Entry 3HB5 (X-ray diffraction, 2.00 A resolution); this record covers chain X.

== Chain X ==
Molecule: Estradiol 17-beta-dehydrogenase 1
Organism: Homo sapiens
Notes: EC 1.1.1.62
UniProtKB: P14061 (DHB1_HUMAN); residues 1-327 here correspond to UniProt positions 2-328 (UniProt number = residue number + 1)
Sequence (327 residues; each row starts with the number of its first residue):
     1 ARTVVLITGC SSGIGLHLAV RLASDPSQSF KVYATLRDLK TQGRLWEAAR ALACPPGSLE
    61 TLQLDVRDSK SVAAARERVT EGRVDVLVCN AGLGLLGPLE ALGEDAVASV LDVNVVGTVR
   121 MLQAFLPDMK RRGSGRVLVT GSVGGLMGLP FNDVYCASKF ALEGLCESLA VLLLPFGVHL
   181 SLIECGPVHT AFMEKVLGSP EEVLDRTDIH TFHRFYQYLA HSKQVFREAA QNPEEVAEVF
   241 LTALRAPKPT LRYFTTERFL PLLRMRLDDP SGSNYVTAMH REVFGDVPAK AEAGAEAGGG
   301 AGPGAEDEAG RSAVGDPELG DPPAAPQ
Not modelled in the structure: 285-327
Curated features (UniProtKB/Swiss-Prot):
  - active site: Tyr155 (Proton acceptor)
  - binding site (NADP(+)): Asp65, Lys159
  - binding site (substrate): Ser142
  - modified residue: Ser134 (Phosphoserine)
Residues lining bound ligands:
  - E2B (3-{[(9beta,14beta,16alpha,17alpha)-3,17-dihydroxyestra-1,3,5(10)-trien-16-yl]methyl}benzamide): Gly94, Leu95, Leu96, Ser142, Val143, Gly144, Leu149, Asn152, Tyr155, Cys185, Gly186, Pro187, Phe192, Met193, Val196, Tyr218, His221, Ser222, Val225, Phe226, Phe259, Leu262, Met279, Glu282, Val283
  - NADP (NAP; NADP nicotinamide-adenine-dinucleotide phosphate): Gly9, Cys10, Ser11, Ser12, Gly13, Ile14, Gly15, Leu16, Thr35, Leu36, Arg37, Asp38, Thr41, Leu64, Asp65, Val66, Arg67, Asn90, Ala91, Gly92, Leu93, Val113, Thr140, Gly141, Ser142, Tyr155, Lys159, Cys185, Gly186, Pro187, Val188, Thr190, Phe192, Phe226

== Summary ==
Bound to chain X: NADP and compound E2B. UniProt lists active-site residue Tyr155, NADP+-binding residues
Asp65 and Lys159 and substrate-binding residue Ser142.
Chain X is Estradiol 17-beta-dehydrogenase 1 (Homo sapiens); the structure, Binary and ternary crystal
structures of a novel inhibitor of 17 beta-HSD type 1: a lead ..., was determined by X-ray diffraction (same
publication as 3HB4).
